8YVI - chains G and H of the 15 polymer chains in the assembly; structure by electron microscopy, 2.93 A resolution.

# Chain G
Molecule: Major carboxysome shell protein CsoS1A
From: Halothiobacillus neapolitanus
Reference sequence: P45689 (CSOSA_HALNC); residue numbers follow UniProt; this construct covers 1-98
Chain sequence (98 residues; each row starts with the number of its first residue):
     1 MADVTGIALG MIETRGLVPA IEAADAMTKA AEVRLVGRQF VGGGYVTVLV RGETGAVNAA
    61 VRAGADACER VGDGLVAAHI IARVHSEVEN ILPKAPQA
Disordered / not traced: 1-5, 98

# Chain H
Molecule: Carboxysome shell vertex protein CsoS4A
From: Halothiobacillus neapolitanus
Reference sequence: O85043 (CSS4A_HALNC); residues 1-83 here = UniProt positions 1-83
Chain sequence (83 residues; numbered 1 to 83; the number before each row is that of its first residue):
     1 MKIMQVEKTL VSTNRIADMG HKPLLVVWEK PGAPRQVAVD AIGCIPGDWV LCVGSSAARE
    61 AAGSKSYPSD LTIIGIIDQW NGE
Disordered / not traced: 82-83

# Interface between chain G and chain H
Residue-residue contacts (18):
  Lys29(G) - Thr9(H)
  Lys29(G) - Leu25(H)
  Lys29(G) - Gly43(H)  hydrogen bond (side chain-backbone)
  Lys29(G) - Cys44(H)
  Lys29(G) - Ile45(H)
  Ala30(G) - Thr9(H)
  Ala30(G) - Pro23(H)  hydrophobic
  Ala31(G) - Thr9(H)
  Ala31(G) - Val11(H)  hydrophobic
  Gly55(G) - Val11(H)
  Gly55(G) - Thr13(H)
  Ala59(G) - Val11(H)  hydrophobic
  Arg62(G) - Arg15(H)
  Arg62(G) - Gly20(H)  hydrogen bond (side chain-backbone)
  Arg62(G) - His21(H)  hydrogen bond
  Ala63(G) - His21(H)
  Ala63(G) - Pro23(H)
  Asp66(G) - His21(H)
Also at the interface, not in a pair above, chain G (10 interface residues in all): Glu32, Ala56
Also at the interface, not in a pair above, chain H (12 interface residues in all): Leu10
The authors on this interface:
  - pairs named by the authors: Gly43(H)-Lys29(G) (backbone contact)

# Overview
The interface between chain G and chain H involves 10 residues on one side and 12 on the other; the contacts
include 3 hydrogen bonds. Polar pairs include Lys29(G)-Gly43(H), Arg62(G)-Gly20(H) and Arg62(G)-His21(H). The
authors report a backbone contact between Gly43(H) and Lys29(G).
Chain G is Major carboxysome shell protein CsoS1A and chain H is Carboxysome shell vertex protein CsoS4A, both
from Halothiobacillus neapolitanus; the structure, Cryo-EM structure of carboxysomal midi-shell: icosahedral
assembly from CsoS4A/4B/1A/1B/1C/1D and CsoS2 C-terminal co-expression (T = 13), was determined by electron
microscopy (same publication as 8YVE, 8YVF and 9F0H).
